PDB entry 9LVD | X-ray diffraction, 2.85 A resolution | chains B and D of the 4 polymer chains in the assembly

== Chain B (and D) ==
Name: Insulin B chain
Organism: Homo sapiens
Notes: chain D of this document is another copy of the same molecule, construct and numbering; everything in this record applies to it too
Reference sequence: P01308 (INS_HUMAN); residues 1-29 here correspond to UniProt positions 25-53 (UniProt number = residue number + 24)
Sequence (29 residues; each row starts with the number of its first residue):
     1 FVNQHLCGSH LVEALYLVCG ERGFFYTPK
Glycans and other covalent adducts: myristic acid (MYR) linked to Lys-29
Metal / ion sites: Zn2+ near His-10 (its only coordinating residue here)
Residues lining bound ligands: phenol (IPH): Val-2, His-5, Cys-7, His-10, Leu-11, Ala-14

== Chain B / chain D interface ==
Pairs across the interface (26; chain B residue first):
  His-5(B) / Tyr-16(D)  hydrogen bond (backbone-side chain)
  His-5(B) / Leu-17(D)
  Gly-8(B) / Tyr-16(D)
  Ser-9(B) / Glu-13(D)
  Ser-9(B) / Tyr-16(D)  hydrogen bond (backbone-side chain)
  Val-12(B) / Val-12(D)  hydrophobic
  Val-12(B) / Tyr-16(D)  hydrophobic
  Val-12(B) / Phe-24(D)  hydrophobic
  Tyr-16(B) / His-5(D)  hydrogen bond (side chain-backbone)
  Tyr-16(B) / Gly-8(D)
  Tyr-16(B) / Ser-9(D)
  Tyr-16(B) / Val-12(D)  hydrophobic
  Tyr-16(B) / Tyr-26(D)
  Leu-17(B) / His-5(D)
  Gly-20(B) / Pro-28(D)
  Glu-21(B) / Pro-28(D)
  Gly-23(B) / Tyr-26(D)
  Phe-24(B) / Val-12(D)  hydrophobic
  Phe-24(B) / Phe-24(D)  hydrophobic
  Phe-24(B) / Phe-25(D)
  Phe-24(B) / Tyr-26(D)  hydrogen bond (backbone-backbone)
  Phe-25(B) / Phe-24(D)
  Phe-25(B) / Phe-25(D)  hydrophobic
  Tyr-26(B) / Tyr-16(D)  hydrophobic
  Tyr-26(B) / Gly-23(D)
  Tyr-26(B) / Phe-24(D)  hydrogen bond (backbone-backbone)
Interface residues without a listed pair, chain B (14 interface residues in all): Gln-4, Pro-28
Interface residues without a listed pair, chain D (14 interface residues in all): Gln-4, Glu-21

== In short ==
The chain B/chain D interface involves 14 residues from each chain, with 5 hydrogen bonds. Among the polar
pairs are His-5(B)/Tyr-16(D), Ser-9(B)/Tyr-16(D) and Phe-24(B)/Tyr-26(D). Chain B binds phenol. Covalently
linked myristic acid: at Lys-29(B).
Chain B and chain D are both Insulin B chain (Homo sapiens); the structure, Temperature induces a shift from
the dihexamer to the hexamer form of insulin (200K), was determined by X-ray diffraction, deposited together
with 9LVC and 9LVE.
